PDB entry 3AZF | X-ray diffraction, 2.70 A resolution | chains G and I of the 10 polymer chains in the assembly

Chain G:
Name: Histone H2A type 1-B/E
Source organism: Homo sapiens
UniProtKB: P04908 (H2A1B_HUMAN); residues 0-129 here correspond to UniProt positions 1-130 (UniProt number = residue number + 1)
Chain sequence (133 residues; each row starts with the number of its first residue; numbers below 1 keep their minus sign (Gly-3 is residue -3)):
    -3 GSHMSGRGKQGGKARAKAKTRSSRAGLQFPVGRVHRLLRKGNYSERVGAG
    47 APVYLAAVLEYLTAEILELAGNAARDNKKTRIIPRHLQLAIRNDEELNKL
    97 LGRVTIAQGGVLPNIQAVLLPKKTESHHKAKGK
Unresolved in the structure: -3 to 14, 119-129
Construct notes: expression tag (-3 to -1)
UniProt features mapped onto this chain:
  - modified residue: Ser1 (N-acetylserine), Arg3 (Citrulline), Lys5 (N6-(2-hydroxyisobutyryl)lysine), Lys9 (N6-(2-hydroxyisobutyryl)lysine), Lys13 (N6-(beta-hydroxybutyryl)lysine), Lys36 (N6-(2-hydroxyisobutyryl)lysine), Lys74 (N6-(2-hydroxyisobutyryl)lysine), Lys75 (N6-(2-hydroxyisobutyryl)lysine), Lys95 (N6-(2-hydroxyisobutyryl)lysine), Gln104 (N5-methylglutamine), Lys118 (N6-(2-hydroxyisobutyryl)lysine), Lys119 (N6-crotonyllysine), Thr120 (Phosphothreonine), Lys125 (N6-crotonyllysine)
  - cross-link (Glycyl lysine isopeptide (Lys-Gly)): Lys13 (interchain with G-Cter in ubiquitin), Lys15 (interchain with G-Cter in ubiquitin), Lys119 (interchain with G-Cter in ubiquitin)

Chain I:
Molecule: 146-nt DNA strand
Sequence (146 nucleotides; each row starts with the number of its first residue):
     1 ATCAATATCCACCTGCAGATTCTACCAAAAGTGTATTTGGAAACTGCTCC
    51 ATCAAAAGGCATGTTCAGCTGAATTCAGCTGAACATGCCTTTTGATGGAG
   101 CAGTTTCCAAATACACTTTTGGTAGAATCTGCAGGTGGATATTGAT
Unresolved in the structure: 146
Metal / ion sites: Mn2+ site 1 near DG68 (its only coordinating residue here); Mn2+ site 2 near DG78 (its only coordinating residue here); Mn2+ site 3 near DG100 (its only coordinating residue here); Mn2+ site 4 near DG121 (its only coordinating residue here); Mn2+ site 5 near DA133 (its only coordinating residue here)

How chain G and chain I interact:
Residue-residue contacts - 14 pairs, chain G then chain I:
  Arg29(G) - DG121(I)  hydrogen bond to the phosphate
  Arg29(G) - DG122(I)  salt bridge to the phosphate
  Arg42(G) - DA111(I)  hydrogen bond to the sugar
  Arg42(G) - DT112(I)  phosphate contact
  Val43(G) - DA111(I)  phosphate contact
  Val43(G) - DT112(I)  hydrogen bond to the phosphate
  Gly44(G) - DA111(I)  phosphate contact
  Ala45(G) - DA111(I)  hydrogen bond to the phosphate
  Lys75(G) - DG131(I)  phosphate contact
  Lys75(G) - DC132(I)  salt bridge to the phosphate
  Thr76(G) - DT130(I)  hydrogen bond to the phosphate
  Thr76(G) - DG131(I)  hydrogen bond to the phosphate
  Arg77(G) - DT130(I)  hydrogen bond to the sugar
  Arg77(G) - DG131(I)  hydrogen bond to the phosphate
Also at the interface, not in a pair above, chain G (9 interface residues in all): Glu41

In short:
The interface between chain G and chain I involves 9 residues on one side and 7 on the other, with 8 hydrogen
bonds and 2 salt bridges. Among the polar pairs are Arg42(G)-DA111(I), Arg77(G)-DT130(I) and
Arg29(G)-DG121(I).
Here chain G is Histone H2A type 1-B/E (Homo sapiens) and chain I is a 146-nt DNA strand. Entry 3AZF (Crystal
Structure of Human Nucleosome Core Particle Containing H3K79Q mutation) was determined by X-ray diffraction
together with 3AYW, 3AZE, 3AZG, 3AZH, 3AZJ, 3AZK and 3 further entries from the same study.
